8GPR - chains B and C of the 4 polymer chains in the assembly; structure by electron microscopy, 8.20 A resolution (very low resolution: no residue pairs are listed; an interface is given only as per-side residue counts).

== Chain B (and C) ==
Molecule: Glutamate receptor
Organism: Rattus norvegicus
Notes: chain C of this document is another copy of the same molecule, construct and numbering; everything in this record applies to it too
Reference sequence: A0A0G2K830 (A0A0G2K830_RAT); residues 1-837 here correspond to UniProt positions 35-871 (UniProt number = residue number + 34)
Amino-acid sequence (841 residues; each row starts with the number of its first residue):
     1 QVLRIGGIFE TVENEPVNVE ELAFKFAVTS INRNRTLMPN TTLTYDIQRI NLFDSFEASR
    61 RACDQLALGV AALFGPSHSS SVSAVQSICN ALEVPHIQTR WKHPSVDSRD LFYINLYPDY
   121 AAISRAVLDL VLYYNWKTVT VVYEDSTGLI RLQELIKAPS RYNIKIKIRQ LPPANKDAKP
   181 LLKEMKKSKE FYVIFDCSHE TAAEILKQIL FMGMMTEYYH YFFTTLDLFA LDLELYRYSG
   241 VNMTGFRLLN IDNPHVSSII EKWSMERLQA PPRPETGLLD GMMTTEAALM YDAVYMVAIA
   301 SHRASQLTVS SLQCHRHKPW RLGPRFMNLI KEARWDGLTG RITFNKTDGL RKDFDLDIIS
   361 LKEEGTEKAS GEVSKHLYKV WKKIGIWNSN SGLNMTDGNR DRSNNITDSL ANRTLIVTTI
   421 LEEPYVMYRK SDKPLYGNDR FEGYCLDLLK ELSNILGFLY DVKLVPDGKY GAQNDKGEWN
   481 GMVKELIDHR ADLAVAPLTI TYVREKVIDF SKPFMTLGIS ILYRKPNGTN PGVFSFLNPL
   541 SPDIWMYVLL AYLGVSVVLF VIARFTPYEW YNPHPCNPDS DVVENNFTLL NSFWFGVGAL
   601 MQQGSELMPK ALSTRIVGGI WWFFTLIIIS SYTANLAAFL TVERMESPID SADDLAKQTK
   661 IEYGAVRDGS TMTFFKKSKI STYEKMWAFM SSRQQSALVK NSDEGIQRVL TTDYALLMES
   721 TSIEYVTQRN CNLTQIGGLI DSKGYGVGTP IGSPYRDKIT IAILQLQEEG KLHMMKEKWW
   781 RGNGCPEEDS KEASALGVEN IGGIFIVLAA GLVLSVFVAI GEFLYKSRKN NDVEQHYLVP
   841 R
Not modelled in the structure: 365-380, 527-531, 565-610, 647-650, 787-798, 821-841
Disulfide bonds: C63-C314, C731-C785
Differences from the reference sequence: engineered mutation Y552 (Cys586 in A0A0G2K830), V557 (Cys591 in A0A0G2K830); expression tag (838-841)

== How chain B and chain C interact ==
At this resolution (8 A) residue pairs are not listed: 28 residues of chain B and 29 of chain C lie at the interface.

== Overview ==
28 residues of chain B and 29 residues of chain C are in contact.
Both chains are Glutamate receptor (Rattus norvegicus). Entry 8GPR (GluK1-1a receptor captured in the
desensitized state) was determined by electron microscopy (same publication as 7YSJ and 7YSV).
